Entry 7RSZ (X-ray diffraction, 2.79 A resolution); this record covers chain B.

== Chain B ==
Name: HIV-1 gp120 Clade C1086
From: Human immunodeficiency virus 1
Amino-acid sequence (362 residues; numbered 44 to 498; 93 numbers in that range are skipped by the numbering (no residue carries them; nothing is unmodelled there); the number before each row is that of its first residue):
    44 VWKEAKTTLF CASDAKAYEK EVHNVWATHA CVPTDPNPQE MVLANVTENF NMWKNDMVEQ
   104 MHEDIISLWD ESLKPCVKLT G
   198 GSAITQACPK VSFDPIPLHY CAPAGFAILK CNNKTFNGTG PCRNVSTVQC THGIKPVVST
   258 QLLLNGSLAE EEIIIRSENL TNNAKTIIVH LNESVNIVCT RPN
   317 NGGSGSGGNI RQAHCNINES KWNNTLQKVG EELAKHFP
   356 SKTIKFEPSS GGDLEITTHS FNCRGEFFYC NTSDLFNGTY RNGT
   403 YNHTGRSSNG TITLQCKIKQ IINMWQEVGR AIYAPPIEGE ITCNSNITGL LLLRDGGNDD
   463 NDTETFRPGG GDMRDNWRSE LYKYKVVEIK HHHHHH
Not modelled in the structure: 44-48, 317-324, 458-463, 491-498
Disulfides: C54-C74, C119-C205, C218-C247, C228-C239, C296-C331, C378-C445, C385-C418
Glycans and other covalent adducts: glycan linked to N234, N262, N276, N289, N386, N392
Small-molecule neighbours: 7IT / 7IW: H105, W112, V255, S256, T257, T283, D368, E370, I371, S375, F376, N377, F382, I424, N425, M426, W427, Q428, E429, V430, G431, G472, G473, D474, M475, R476
From the paper describing this entry:
  - binding site for the ligand 7IT: H105
  - binding site for the ligand 7IW: H105

== Overview ==
Ligands of chain B: 7IT / 7IW. Covalently linked N-acetylglucosamine: at N234, N262, N276, N289, N386 and
N392. From the paper: a binding site for the ligand 7IT at H105; a binding site for the ligand 7IW at H105.
Chain B is HIV-1 gp120 Clade C1086 (Human immunodeficiency virus 1); the structure, HIV-1 gp120 complex with
CJF-II-204, was determined by X-ray diffraction together with 7RSX and 7RSY from the same study.
